PDB entry 4DQ4 | X-ray diffraction, 2.10 A resolution | chain A

Chain A:
Protein: Beta-lactoglobulin
From: Bos taurus
Reference sequence: P02754 (LACB_BOVIN); residues 1-162 here correspond to UniProt positions 17-178 (UniProt number = residue number + 16)
Sequence (162 residues; numbered 1 to 162; the number before each row is that of its first residue):
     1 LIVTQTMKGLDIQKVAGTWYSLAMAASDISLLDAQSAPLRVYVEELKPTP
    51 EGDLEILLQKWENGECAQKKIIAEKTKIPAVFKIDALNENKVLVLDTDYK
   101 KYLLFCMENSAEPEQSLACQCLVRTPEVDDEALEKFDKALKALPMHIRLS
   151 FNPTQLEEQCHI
Not modelled in the structure: 87-88, 112-113
Cystine bridges: C66-C160, C106-C119
Small-molecule neighbours: linoleic acid (EIC): P38, L39, V41, V43, L46, L54, I56, K60, E62, K69, I71, I84, V92, V94, L103, F105, M107

In short:
Bound to chain A: linoleic acid.
Chain A is Beta-lactoglobulin (Bos taurus); the structure, Bovine beta-lactoglobulin complex with linoleic
acid, was determined by X-ray diffraction, deposited together with 4DQ3.
